7L7U - chains A and C of the 6 polymer chains in the assembly; structure by electron microscopy, 3.80 A resolution.

[Chain A (and C)]
Name: BG505 SOSIP.v5.2(7S) - gp120
Organism: Human immunodeficiency virus 1
Notes: chain C of this document is another copy of the same molecule, construct and numbering; everything in this record applies to it too
Amino-acid sequence (505 residues; numbered -1 to 505 plus 11 insertion-coded residues; 13 numbers in that range are skipped by the numbering (no residue carries them; nothing is unmodelled there); the number before each row is that of its first residue; a row labelled like 185A-185J holds insertion residues (185A, then the next letters in order); numbers below 1 keep their minus sign (Met-1 is residue -1)):
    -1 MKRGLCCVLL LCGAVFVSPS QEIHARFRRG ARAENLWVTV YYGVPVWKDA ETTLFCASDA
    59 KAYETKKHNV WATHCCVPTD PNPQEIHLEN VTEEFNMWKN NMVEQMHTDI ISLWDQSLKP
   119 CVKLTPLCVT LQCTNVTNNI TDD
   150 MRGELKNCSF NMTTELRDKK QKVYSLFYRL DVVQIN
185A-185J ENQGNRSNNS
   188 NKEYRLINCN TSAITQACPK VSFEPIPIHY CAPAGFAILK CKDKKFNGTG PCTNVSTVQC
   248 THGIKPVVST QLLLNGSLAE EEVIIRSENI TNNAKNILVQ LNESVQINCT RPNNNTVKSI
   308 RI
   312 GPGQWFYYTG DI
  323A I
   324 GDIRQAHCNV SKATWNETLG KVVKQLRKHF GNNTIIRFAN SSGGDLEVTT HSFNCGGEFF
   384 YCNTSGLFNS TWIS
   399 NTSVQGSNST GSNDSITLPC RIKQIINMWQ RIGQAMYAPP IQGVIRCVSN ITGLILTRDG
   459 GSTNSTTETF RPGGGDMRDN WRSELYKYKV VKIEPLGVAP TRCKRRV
Not modelled in the structure: -1 to 32, 58-65, 185A-185J, 399-409
Disulfides: Cys54-Cys73, Cys119-Cys205, Cys126-Cys196, Cys131-Cys157, Cys218-Cys247, Cys228-Cys239, Cys378-Cys445
Covalent attachments: N-acetylglucosamine (NAG) linked to Asn88, Asn133, Asn156, Asn160, Asn197, Asn234, Asn241, Asn262, Asn276, Asn289, Asn295, Asn301, Asn332, Asn339, Asn355, Asn363, Asn386, Asn448

[Chain A / chain C interface]
Pairs across the interface (21; chain A residue first):
  Pro124(A) - Arg166(C)
  Cys126(A) - Glu164(C)  hydrogen bond (side chain-backbone)
  Cys126(A) - Leu165(C)
  Cys126(A) - Arg166(C)  hydrogen bond (backbone-backbone)
  Val127(A) - Arg166(C)
  Val127(A) - Asp167(C)
  Thr128(A) - Leu165(C)
  Thr128(A) - Asp167(C)  hydrogen bond (backbone-side chain)
  Asn160(A) - Arg166(C)  hydrogen bond (backbone-side chain)
  Lys169(A) - Arg166(C)
  Ile184(A) - Leu165(C)  hydrophobic
  Arg192(A) - Leu165(C)
  Cys196(A) - Glu164(C)
  Cys196(A) - Leu165(C)  hydrophobic
  Cys196(A) - Pro313(C)
  Asn197(A) - Arg308(C)  hydrogen bond (backbone-side chain)
  Asn197(A) - Gly314(C)
  Thr198(A) - Pro313(C)
  Thr198(A) - Gly314(C)
  Ser199(A) - Pro313(C)
  Ala200(A) - Pro313(C)
Other interface residues (no listed pair), chain A (14 interface residues in all): Thr162

[Summary]
14 residues of chain A and 7 residues of chain C are in contact; the contacts include 5 hydrogen bonds. Among
the polar pairs are Cys126(A)-Glu164(C), Thr128(A)-Asp167(C) and Asn160(A)-Arg166(C). Covalently linked
N-acetylglucosamine: at Asn88(A), Asn133(A), Asn156(A), Asn160(A), Asn197(A) and Asn234(A) and 12 more.
Both chains are BG505 SOSIP.v5.2(7S) - gp120 (Human immunodeficiency virus 1). Entry 7L7U (BG505 SOSIP
reconstructed from a designed nanoparticle, BG505 SOSIP-T33-31 (Component B)) was determined by electron
microscopy together with 7L7T, 7L85, 7L86, 7L87, 7L88, 7L89 and 15 further entries from the same study.
